1XNR - chains A and M of the 23 polymer chains in the assembly; structure by X-ray diffraction, 3.10 A resolution.

# Chain A
Molecule: 16S Ribosomal RNA
From: Thermus thermophilus
Sequence (1522 nucleotides; numbered 0 to 1544 plus 19 insertion-coded residues; 42 numbers in that range are skipped by the numbering (no residue carries them; nothing is unmodelled there); the number before each row is that of its first residue; a row labelled like 190A-190L holds insertion residues (190A, then the next letters in order); numbering starts at 0):
     0 UUUGUUGGAG AGUUUGAUCC UGGCUCAGGG UGAACGCUGG CGGCGUGCCU AAGACAUGCA
    60 AGUCGUGCGG G
    73 CCGCGGGGUU UU
    88 ACUCCG
    95 UGGUC
   101 AGCGGCGGAC GGGUGAGUAA CGCGUGGGU
  129A G
   130 ACCUACCCGG AAGAGGGGGA CAACCCGGGG AAACUCGGGC UAAUCCCCCA UGUGGACCCG
   190 C
190A-190L CCCUUGGGGUGU
   191 GUCCAAAGGG CUUU
   216 GCCCGCUUCC GGAUGGGCCC GCGUCCCAUC AGCUAGUUGG UGGGGUAAUG GCCCACCAAG
   276 GCGACGACGG GUAGCCGGUC UGAGAGGAUG GCCGGCCACA GGGGCACUGA GACACGGGCC
   336 CCACUCCUAC GGGAGGCAGC AGUUAGGAAU CUUCCGCAAU GGGCGCAAGC CUGACGGAGC
   396 GACGCCGCUU GGAGGAAGAA GCCCUUCGGG GUGUAAACUC CUGAA
   442 CCCGGGACGA AACCCCCGAC GA
   474 GGGGACUGAC GGUACCGGG
   494 GUAAUAGCGC CGGCCAACUC CGUGCCAGCA GCCGCGGUAA UACGGAGGGC GCGAGCGUUA
   554 CCCGGAUUCA CUGGGCGUAA AGGGCGUGUA GGCGGCCUGG GGCGUCCCAU GUGAAAGACC
   614 ACGGCUCAAC CGUGGGGGAG CGUGGGAUAC GCUCAGGCUA GACGGUGGGA GAGGGUGGUG
   674 GAAUUCCCGG AGUAGCGGUG AAAUGCGCAG AUACCGGGAG GAACGCCGAU GGCGAAGGCA
   734 GCCACCUGGU CCACCCGUGA CGCUGAGGCG CGAAAGCGUG GGGAGCAAAC CGGAUUAGAU
   794 ACCCGGGUAG UCCACGCCCU AAACGAUGCG CGCUAGGUCU CUGGGUCU
   848 CCUGGGGGCC GAAGCUAACG CGUUAAGCGC GCCGCCUGGG GAGUACGGCC GCAAGGCUGA
   908 AACUCAAAGG AAUUGACGGG GGCCCGCACA AGCGGUGGAG CAUGUGGUUU AAUUCGAAGC
   968 AACGCGAAGA ACCUUACCAG GCCUUGACAU GCUAG
 1002A G
  1003 GAACCCGGGU GAAAGCCUGG GGUGCCCCG
1031A-1031D CGAG
  1032 GGGAGCCCUA GCACAGGUGC UGCAUGGCCG UCGUCAGCUC GUGCCGUGAG GUGUUGGGUU
  1092 AAGUCCCGCA ACGAGCGCAA CCCCCGCCGU UAGUUGCCAG CGGUUCGGCC GGGCACUCUA
  1152 ACGGGACUGC CCGCGAAA
  1171 GCGGGAGGAA GGAGGGGACG ACGUCUGGUC AGCAUGGCCC UUACGGCCUG GGCGACACAC
  1231 GUGCUACAAU GCCCACUACA AAGCGAUGCC ACCCGGCAAC GGGGAGCUAA UCGCAAAAAG
  1291 GUGGGCCCAG UUCGGAUUGG GGUCUGCAAC CCGACCCCAU GAAGCCGGAA UCGCUAGUAA
  1351 UCGCGGAUCA GC
 1362A C
  1363 AUGCCGCGGU GAAUACGUUC CCGGGCCUUG UACACACCGC CCGUCACGCC AUGGGAGCGG
  1423 GCUCUACCCG AAGUCGCCGG G
  1446 AGCCUACGGG
  1459 CAGGCGCCGA GGGUAGGGCC CGUGACUGGG GCGAAGUCGU AACAAGGUAG CUGUACCGGA
  1519 AGGUGCGGCU GGAUCACCUC CUUUCU
Disordered / not traced: 0-4, 1002A, 1031A-1031D, 1362A, 1535-1538
Ion coordination: Mg2+ site 1: U14, U17; Mg2+ site 2 near G21 (its only coordinating residue here); Mg2+ site 3: G46, G394; Mg2+ site 4: C48, G115; Mg2+ site 5 near A53 (its only coordinating residue here); Mg2+ site 6: A59, C386, U387; Mg2+ site 7: G61, U62, G105; Mg2+ site 8: G70, U98; Mg2+ site 9: G107, G326; Mg2+ site 10: A109, G331; Mg2+ site 11: A116, G117, G289; Mg2+ site 12: C121, G124, U125, G126, G236; 60 more Mg2+ sites not listed
Small-molecule neighbours: paromomycin (PAR): C1404, G1405, U1406, C1407, A1408, C1409, C1490, G1491, A1492, A1493, G1494, U1495, C1496

# Chain M
Molecule: 16S Ribosomal protein S13
From: Thermus thermophilus
Reference sequence: P80377 (RS13_THETH); residues 1-126 here correspond to UniProt positions 0-125 (UniProt number = residue number - 1)
Sequence (126 residues; numbered 1 to 126; the number before each row is that of its first residue):
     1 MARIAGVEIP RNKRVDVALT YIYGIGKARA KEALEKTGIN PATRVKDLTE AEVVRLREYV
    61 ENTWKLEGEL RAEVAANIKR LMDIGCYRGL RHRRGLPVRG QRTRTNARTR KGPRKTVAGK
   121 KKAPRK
Disordered / not traced: 1

# How chain A and chain M interact
Contacting residue pairs - 101 pairs, chain A then chain M:
  G947(A) / Arg-108(M)  phosphate contact
  G947(A) / Thr-109(M)  hydrogen bond to the phosphate
  C948(A) / Asn-106(M)  base contact
  C948(A) / Ala-107(M)  hydrogen bond to the phosphate
  C948(A) / Arg-108(M)  hydrogen bond to the phosphate
  C948(A) / Thr-109(M)  hydrogen bond to the phosphate
  A949(A) / Gln-101(M)  phosphate contact
  A949(A) / Arg-102(M)  phosphate contact
  A949(A) / Asn-106(M)  hydrogen bond to the phosphate
  U950(A) / Arg-102(M)  salt bridge to the phosphate
  U950(A) / Thr-105(M)  hydrogen bond to the base
  U950(A) / Asn-106(M)  base contact
  G951(A) / Arg-102(M)  salt bridge to the phosphate
  G951(A) / Thr-105(M)  base contact
  G951(A) / Lys-126(M)  base contact
  U952(A) / Arg-104(M)  hydrogen bond to the base
  U952(A) / Thr-105(M)  base contact
  U952(A) / Lys-126(M)  base contact
  G953(A) / Arg-104(M)  hydrogen bond to the base
  G953(A) / Ala-123(M)  sugar contact
  G953(A) / Pro-124(M)  sugar contact
  G953(A) / Arg-125(M)  sugar contact
  G954(A) / Arg-104(M)  hydrogen bond to the base
  G954(A) / Lys-120(M)  phosphate contact
  U955(A) / Lys-120(M)  phosphate contact
  A969(A) / Lys-126(M)  hydrogen bond to the base
  C970(A) / Lys-126(M)  base contact
  A1225(A) / Arg-102(M)  phosphate contact
  A1225(A) / Thr-103(M)  sugar contact
  C1226(A) / Arg-91(M)  salt bridge to the phosphate
  C1226(A) / Leu-96(M)  phosphate contact
  C1226(A) / Thr-103(M)  hydrogen bond to the sugar
  C1226(A) / Arg-104(M)  base contact
  C1226(A) / Lys-111(M)  hydrogen bond to the sugar
  A1227(A) / Leu-96(M)  phosphate contact
  A1227(A) / Lys-111(M)  salt bridge to the phosphate
  A1227(A) / Lys-115(M)  hydrogen bond to the phosphate
  C1228(A) / Arg-104(M)  hydrogen bond to the base
  C1228(A) / Arg-108(M)  salt bridge to the phosphate
  C1228(A) / Lys-111(M)  salt bridge to the phosphate
  C1228(A) / Pro-113(M)  phosphate contact
  C1228(A) / Arg-114(M)  phosphate contact
  C1228(A) / Lys-115(M)  salt bridge to the phosphate
  C1228(A) / Thr-116(M)  hydrogen bond to the phosphate
  C1228(A) / Val-117(M)  hydrogen bond to the sugar
  A1229(A) / Arg-104(M)  base contact
  A1229(A) / Thr-105(M)  base contact
  A1229(A) / Arg-114(M)  salt bridge to the phosphate
  A1229(A) / Thr-116(M)  hydrogen bond to the phosphate
  A1229(A) / Arg-125(M)  hydrogen bond to the sugar
  C1230(A) / Thr-105(M)  base contact
  C1230(A) / Arg-125(M)  hydrogen bond to the sugar
  C1230(A) / Lys-126(M)  sugar contact
  G1295(A) / Arg-14(M)  hydrogen bond to the phosphate
  C1296(A) / Arg-14(M)  salt bridge to the phosphate
  C1296(A) / Arg-44(M)  salt bridge to the phosphate
  C1297(A) / Lys-13(M)  salt bridge to the phosphate
  C1297(A) / Arg-44(M)  salt bridge to the phosphate
  U1302(A) / Lys-13(M)  salt bridge to the phosphate
  U1302(A) / Arg-14(M)  base contact
  U1302(A) / Val-17(M)  base contact
  U1302(A) / Tyr-21(M)  phosphate contact
  A1306(A) / Thr-109(M)  hydrogen bond to the sugar
  U1307(A) / Gln-101(M)  hydrogen bond to the phosphate
  U1307(A) / Thr-109(M)  sugar contact
  U1307(A) / Arg-110(M)  phosphate contact
  U1308(A) / Ile-78(M)  sugar contact
  U1308(A) / His-92(M)  hydrogen bond to the phosphate
  U1308(A) / Pro-97(M)  phosphate contact
  U1308(A) / Val-98(M)  hydrogen bond to the phosphate
  U1308(A) / Arg-99(M)  base contact
  U1308(A) / Gln-101(M)  phosphate contact
  U1308(A) / Arg-110(M)  phosphate contact
  G1309(A) / Val-74(M)  sugar contact
  G1309(A) / Asn-77(M)  hydrogen bond to the sugar
  G1309(A) / Ile-78(M)  sugar contact
  G1309(A) / Leu-81(M)  phosphate contact
  G1309(A) / Arg-88(M)  salt bridge to the phosphate
  G1309(A) / His-92(M)  salt bridge to the phosphate
  G1309(A) / Arg-99(M)  salt bridge to the phosphate
  G1310(A) / Asn-77(M)  phosphate contact
  G1310(A) / Arg-88(M)  salt bridge to the phosphate
  C1320(A) / Tyr-87(M)  sugar contact
  C1321(A) / Tyr-87(M)  sugar contact
  C1322(A) / Tyr-87(M)  phosphate contact
  C1322(A) / Gly-100(M)  sugar contact
  G1323(A) / Gly-100(M)  phosphate contact
  C1328(A) / Ala-28(M)  phosphate contact
  C1328(A) / Arg-29(M)  sugar contact
  A1329(A) / Tyr-23(M)  phosphate contact
  A1329(A) / Gly-24(M)  sugar contact
  A1329(A) / Ile-25(M)  phosphate contact
  A1329(A) / Gly-26(M)  hydrogen bond to the phosphate
  A1329(A) / Ala-28(M)  phosphate contact
  A1329(A) / Arg-29(M)  hydrogen bond to the phosphate
  U1330(A) / Ile-22(M)  phosphate contact
  U1330(A) / Tyr-23(M)  phosphate contact
  U1330(A) / Gly-24(M)  phosphate contact
  U1330(A) / Ile-25(M)  phosphate contact
  U1330(A) / Gly-26(M)  phosphate contact
  A1332(A) / Thr-109(M)  base contact
Also at the interface, not in a pair above, chain A (38 interface residues in all): A946, A965, G1224, G1331
Also at the interface, not in a pair above, chain M (50 interface residues in all): Thr-20, Lys-27, Leu-70, Arg-80

# In short
Chain A and chain M form an interface of 38 and 50 residues respectively, with 27 hydrogen bonds and 17 salt
bridges. Among the polar pairs are U950(A)/Thr-105(M), U952(A)/Arg-104(M) and G953(A)/Arg-104(M). Chain A
binds paromomycin. U14(A) and U17(A) form the Mg2+ site 1.
Here chain A is 16S Ribosomal RNA and chain M is 16S Ribosomal protein S13, both from Thermus thermophilus.
Entry 1XNR (Crystal Structure of an Inosine-Cytosine Wobble Base Pair in the Context of the Decoding Center)
was determined by X-ray diffraction together with 1XNQ from the same study.
